PDB entry 7WD3 | electron microscopy, 3.80 A resolution | chains A and B of the 6 polymer chains in the assembly

== Chain A (and B) ==
Protein: ATPase family gene 2 protein
From: Saccharomyces cerevisiae
Notes: chain B of this document is another copy of the same molecule, construct and numbering; everything in this record applies to it too
Reference sequence: A0A6A5PRU8 (A0A6A5PRU8_YEASX); residues 29-776 here = UniProt positions 29-776
Amino-acid sequence (748 residues; row label = number of the first residue in the row):
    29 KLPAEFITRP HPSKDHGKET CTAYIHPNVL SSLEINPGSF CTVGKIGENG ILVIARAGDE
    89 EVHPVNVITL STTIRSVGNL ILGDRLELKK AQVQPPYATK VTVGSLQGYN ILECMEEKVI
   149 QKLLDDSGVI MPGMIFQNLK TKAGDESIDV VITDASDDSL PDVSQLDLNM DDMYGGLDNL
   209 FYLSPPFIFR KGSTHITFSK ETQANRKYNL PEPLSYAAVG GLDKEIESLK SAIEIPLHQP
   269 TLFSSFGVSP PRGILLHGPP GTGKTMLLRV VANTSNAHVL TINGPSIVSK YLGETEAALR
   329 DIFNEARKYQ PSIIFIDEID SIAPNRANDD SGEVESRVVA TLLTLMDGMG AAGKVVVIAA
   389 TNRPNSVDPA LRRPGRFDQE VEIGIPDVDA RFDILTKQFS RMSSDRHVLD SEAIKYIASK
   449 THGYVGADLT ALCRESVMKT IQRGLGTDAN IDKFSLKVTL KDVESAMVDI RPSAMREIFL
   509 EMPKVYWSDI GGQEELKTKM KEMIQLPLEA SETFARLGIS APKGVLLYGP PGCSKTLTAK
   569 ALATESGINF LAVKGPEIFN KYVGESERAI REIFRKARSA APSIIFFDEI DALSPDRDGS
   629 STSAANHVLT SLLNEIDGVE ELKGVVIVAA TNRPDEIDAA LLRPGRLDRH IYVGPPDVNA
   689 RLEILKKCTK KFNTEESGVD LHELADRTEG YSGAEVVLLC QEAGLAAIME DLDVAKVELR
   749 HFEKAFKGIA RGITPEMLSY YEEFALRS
Unresolved in the structure: 184-208
Ligand contacts:
  - ATP / NDT, molecule 1: A246, V247, G248, L250, P287, P288, G289, T290, G291, K292, T293, M294, E346, N390, I422, Q426, R429, G454, A455, T458, R462
  - ATP / NDT, molecule 2: G275, S277, R401, P402, G403
  - ATP / NDT, molecule 3: D517, I518, P559, G560, C561, S562, K563, T564, L565, D616, E617, N660, P684, I692, K695, K699, G721, A722, V725
  - ATP / NDT, molecule 4: R671, P672, G673
What the authors report for this chain:
  - binding site for the ligand NDT: R429, T458, K568, V725
  - binding site for the ligand NDT: K695 (proposed by the authors, not directly observed)
  - conformationally variable residues (loop rearrangement): M503
  - mutagenesis - Y319A, M503A, R504A, Y590A, V647R: decreased growth
  - mutagenesis - Y236R, E240A, P241A, R499A, F507A: unchanged growth

== How chain A and chain B interact ==
Residue-residue contacts (59):
  E76(A) - R335(B)
  R234(A) - S272(B)
  R234(A) - S273(B)
  N237(A) - A380(B)
  P313(A) - R365(B)
  P313(A) - A368(B)  hydrophobic
  S317(A) - L320(B)
  K318(A) - L320(B)
  R434(A) - F274(B)
  K448(A) - E649(B)  salt bridge
  A455(A) - R401(B)
  D456(A) - P402(B)
  A459(A) - P402(B)
  R462(A) - V276(B)
  R462(A) - S277(B)  hydrogen bond (side chain-backbone)
  R462(A) - P279(B)
  R462(A) - G403(B)
  R462(A) - D406(B)  salt bridge
  E463(A) - D406(B)
  E463(A) - Q407(B)
  V465(A) - F271(B)  hydrophobic
  V465(A) - V276(B)  hydrophobic
  M466(A) - I263(B)  hydrophobic
  M466(A) - F271(B)  hydrophobic
  I469(A) - I263(B)  hydrophobic
  Q470(A) - S259(B)
  K481(A) - L270(B)
  D497(A) - S607(B)
  R499(A) - R599(B)
  R499(A) - R603(B)
  R499(A) - R606(B)
  R499(A) - E648(B)  salt bridge
  M503(A) - V647(B)  hydrophobic
  M503(A) - E648(B)
  P559(A) - R671(B)
  G560(A) - R671(B)
  N588(A) - N634(B)  hydrogen bond
  N588(A) - H635(B)  hydrogen bond (backbone-side chain)
  K589(A) - E595(B)  salt bridge
  K589(A) - H635(B)
  K589(A) - T638(B)
  K589(A) - S639(B)  hydrogen bond
  K699(A) - L545(B)
  E723(A) - P672(B)
  L726(A) - D676(B)
  L726(A) - R677(B)
  Q729(A) - I547(B)
  Q729(A) - S548(B)  hydrogen bond (side chain-backbone)
  E730(A) - R677(B)  salt bridge
  L733(A) - P550(B)  hydrophobic
  I736(A) - F542(B)  hydrophobic
  I736(A) - L545(B)  hydrophobic
  M737(A) - E530(B)
  M737(A) - L534(B)  hydrophobic
  D741(A) - T541(B)
  D741(A) - R544(B)  salt bridge
  V742(A) - R544(B)  hydrogen bond (backbone-side chain)
  I757(A) - D676(B)
  A758(A) - R775(B)
Interface residues without a listed pair, chain A (46 interface residues in all): M430, L473, S501, L508, P584, E585, A722, G732, A743
Interface residues without a listed pair, chain B (52 interface residues in all): E262, Q267, P278, G376, N642, S776

== Overview ==
46 residues of chain A face 52 of chain B across their interface, with 6 hydrogen bonds and 6 salt bridges.
Among the polar pairs are K448(A)-E649(B), R462(A)-D406(B) and R499(A)-E648(B). The paper reports a binding
site for the ligand NDT at R429(A), T458(A) and K568(A) among others; Y319A, M503A and R504A of chain A, among
others, reduce growth; 10 substitutions were tested in all.
Chain A and chain B are both ATPase family gene 2 protein (Saccharomyces cerevisiae); the structure, Cryo-EM
structure of Drg1 hexamer treated with ATP and benzo-diazaborine, was determined by electron microscopy,
deposited together with 7WBB, 7YKK, 7YKL, 7YKT and 7YKZ.
